Entry 8TOX (electron microscopy, 2.30 A resolution); this record covers chains B and H of the 12 polymer chains in the assembly.

Chain B:
Name: Envelope glycoprotein gp41
Organism: Human immunodeficiency virus 1
Reference sequence: Q2N0S6 (Q2N0S6_9HIV1); residues 512-664 here correspond to UniProt positions 509-661 (UniProt number = residue number - 3)
Amino-acid sequence (153 residues; numbered 512 to 664; the number before each row is that of its first residue):
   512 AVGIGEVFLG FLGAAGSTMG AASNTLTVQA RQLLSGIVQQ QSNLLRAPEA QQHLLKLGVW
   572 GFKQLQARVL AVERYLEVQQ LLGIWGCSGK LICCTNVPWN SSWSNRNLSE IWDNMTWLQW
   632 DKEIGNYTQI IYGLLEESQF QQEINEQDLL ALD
Not modelled in the structure: 550-563
Sequence notes: engineered mutation Glu517 (Ala514 in Q2N0S6), Asn535 (Met532 in Q2N0S6), Gln543 (Asn540 in Q2N0S6), Pro559 (Ile556 in Q2N0S6), Gly569 (Thr566 in Q2N0S6), Phe573 (Ile570 in Q2N0S6), Glu588 (Arg585 in Q2N0S6), Val589 (Asp586 in Q2N0S6), Cys605 (Thr602 in Q2N0S6), Gly636 (Ser633 in Q2N0S6), Phe651 (Asn648 in Q2N0S6), Ile655 (Lys652 in Q2N0S6)
Cystine bridges: Cys598-Cys604
Covalent attachments: N-acetylglucosamine (NAG) linked to Asn611, Asn618, Asn637
Reported in the primary citation:
  - mutagenesis - A517E (17.66 kcal/mol): increased binding to antibody ACS202 Fab heavy chain (chain H)
  - mutagenesis - G514S: increased binding to VRC34.01
  - mutagenesis - G514S: increased binding to DF1W-a.01

Chain H:
Name: antibody ACS202 Fab heavy chain
Organism: Homo sapiens
Notes: antibody fragment or engineered binder
Amino-acid sequence (236 residues; numbered 1 to 217 plus 19 insertion-coded residues; the number before each row is that of its first residue; a row labelled like 52A-52B holds insertion residues (52A, then the next letters in order)):
     1 QVQLVESGGG VVQPGGSLRL SCAASGFAFK DFGMHWVRQA PGKGLEWVAV IG
52A-52B GG
    53 HGQHQSYSES VKGRFAITRD NEKNKLYLHM
82A-82C DRL
    83 RTEDTAVYYC AKDRLGRP
100A-100N WNIGGRLVYYYYGM
   101 DVWGQGTTVT VSSASTKGPS VFPLAPSSKS TSGGTAALGC LVKDYFPEPV TVSWNSGALT
   161 SGVHTFPAVL QSSGLYSLSS VVTVPSSSLG TQTYICNVNH KPSNTKVDKK VEPKSCD
Not modelled in the structure: 114-217
Cystine bridges: Cys22-Cys92

Interface between chain B and chain H:
Pairs across the interface (26):
  Ala512(B) - Tyr100I(H)
  Ala512(B) - Tyr100J(H)
  Ala512(B) - Tyr100K(H)  hydrogen bond (backbone-backbone)
  Val513(B) - Tyr100I(H)
  Val513(B) - Tyr100J(H)  hydrophobic
  Gly514(B) - His56(H)
  Gly514(B) - Val100H(H)
  Gly514(B) - Tyr100I(H)  hydrogen bond (backbone-backbone)
  Ile515(B) - His56(H)
  Ile515(B) - Arg100F(H)
  Ile515(B) - Leu100G(H)
  Ile515(B) - Val100H(H)  hydrophobic
  Gly516(B) - Arg100F(H)  hydrogen bond (backbone-side chain)
  Gly516(B) - Leu100G(H)  hydrogen bond (backbone-backbone)
  Glu517(B) - Arg100F(H)
  Phe519(B) - Gly100D(H)
  Phe519(B) - Gly100E(H)
  Phe519(B) - Arg100F(H)
  Leu520(B) - Asn100B(H)
  Leu520(B) - Gly100E(H)  hydrogen bond (backbone-backbone)
  Leu520(B) - Leu100G(H)  hydrophobic
  Ala525(B) - Asn100B(H)
  Ser528(B) - Asn100B(H)  hydrogen bond
  Ala532(B) - Asn100B(H)
  Asn535(B) - Gly100D(H)
  Asn535(B) - Gly100E(H)
Also at the interface, not in a pair above, chain B (15 interface residues in all): Val518, Ala533, Thr536

Summary:
Chain B and chain H form an interface of 15 and 10 residues respectively; the contacts include 6 hydrogen
bonds. Polar contacts include Gly516(B)-Arg100F(H), Ser528(B)-Asn100B(H) and Ala512(B)-Tyr100K(H). From the
paper: A517E of chain B increases binding to antibody ACS202 Fab heavy chain (chain H); G514S of chain B
increases binding to VRC34.01.
Here chain B is Envelope glycoprotein gp41 (Human immunodeficiency virus 1) and chain H is antibody ACS202 Fab
heavy chain (Homo sapiens). Entry 8TOX (Cryo-EM structure of BG505 Env mutant A517E in complex with antibody
ACS202 Fab) was determined by electron microscopy.
